3R5M - chains C and D of the 4 polymer chains in the assembly; structure by X-ray diffraction, 2.80 A resolution.

# Chain C
Name: Retinoic acid receptor RXR-alpha
Organism: Homo sapiens
Notes: fragment: ligand binding domain
Reference sequence: P19793 (RXRA_HUMAN); numbering as in UniProt (aligned over 223-462)
Amino-acid sequence (240 residues; row label = number of the first residue in the row):
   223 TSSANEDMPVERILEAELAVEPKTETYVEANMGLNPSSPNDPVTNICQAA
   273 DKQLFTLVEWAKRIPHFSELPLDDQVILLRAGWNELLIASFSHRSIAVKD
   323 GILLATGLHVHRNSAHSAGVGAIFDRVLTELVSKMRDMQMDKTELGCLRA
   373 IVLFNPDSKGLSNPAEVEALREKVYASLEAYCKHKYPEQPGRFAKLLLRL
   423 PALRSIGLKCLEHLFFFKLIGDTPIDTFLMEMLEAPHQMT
Unresolved in the structure: 223-227, 244-261, 459-462
Ligand contacts: 5,5'-di(prop-2-en-1-yl)biphenyl-2,2'-diol (MLO): Ile268, Ala271, Ala272, Gln275, Trp305, Asn306, Leu309, Ile310, Phe313, Arg316, Ile324, Leu326, Ala327, Ile345, Phe346, Val349, Cys432, His435, Leu436, Phe439
UniProt features mapped onto this chain:
  - region: Arg348 to Gly368 (Required for nuclear export)
  - binding site (9-cis-retinoate): Arg316, Ala327
  - binding site (all-trans-retinoate): Arg316, Ala327
  - modified residue (Phosphoserine): Ser259, Ser260
  - mutagenesis: Val280 (V280A: Abolished ubiquitination and degradation by UBR5), Glu352 to Thr462 (No impact on acetylation by EP300), Met357 to Met360 (Abolishes nuclear export), Leu418 to Leu430 (Abolishes nuclear localization), Glu434 (E434N/Q/K/A: As a heterodimer with NR1H4, impairs interaction with coactivator NCOA1. Impairs transcriptional activity)
What the authors report for this chain:
  - binding site for 5,5'-di(prop-2-en-1-yl)biphenyl-2,2'-diol: Asn306

# Chain D
Name: Nuclear receptor coactivator 2
Reference sequence: Q15596 (NCOA2_HUMAN); residues 1-10 here correspond to UniProt positions 687-696 (UniProt number = residue number + 686)
Amino-acid sequence (10 residues; each row starts with the number of its first residue):
     1 HKILHRLLQD

# Interface between chain C and chain D
Contacting residue pairs - 26 pairs, chain C then chain D:
  Phe277(C) with Ile3(D), hydrophobic; Leu7(D), hydrophobic
  Val280(C) with Leu4(D), hydrophobic; Leu7(D), hydrophobic; Leu8(D), hydrophobic
  Lys284(C) with Leu7(D), hydrogen bond (side chain-backbone); Leu8(D); Gln9(D); Asp10(D)
  Leu294(C) with His5(D); Leu8(D), hydrophobic
  Gln297(C) with Leu8(D)
  Val298(C) with His1(D); Leu4(D), hydrophobic; His5(D); Leu8(D), hydrophobic
  Leu301(C) with Leu8(D), hydrophobic
  Arg302(C) with His1(D); Leu4(D)
  Thr449(C) with Ile3(D)
  Phe450(C) with Ile3(D), hydrophobic; Leu7(D), hydrophobic
  Glu453(C) with His1(D); Lys2(D), hydrogen bond (side chain-backbone); Ile3(D), hydrogen bond (side chain-backbone); Leu4(D), hydrogen bond (side chain-backbone)
Other interface residues (no listed pair), chain C (12 interface residues in all): Phe289

# Overview
The interface between chain C and chain D involves 12 residues on one side and 9 on the other, with 4 hydrogen
bonds. Polar pairs include Lys284(C)-Leu7(D), Glu453(C)-Lys2(D) and Glu453(C)-Ile3(D). Chain C binds
5,5'-di(prop-2-en-1-yl)biphenyl-2,2'-diol. From the paper: a binding site for
5,5'-di(prop-2-en-1-yl)biphenyl-2,2'-diol at Asn306(C).
Here chain C is Retinoic acid receptor RXR-alpha (Homo sapiens) and chain D is Nuclear receptor coactivator 2.
Entry 3R5M (Crystal structure of RXRalphaLBD complexed with the agonist magnolol) was determined by X-ray
diffraction together with 3R5N from the same study.
